9F5Y - chains Q and S of the 51 polymer chains in the assembly; structure by electron microscopy, 2.51 A resolution.

== Chain Q ==
Name: NADH-ubiquinone oxidoreductase chain 1
Source organism: Chlamydomonas reinhardtii
Notes: EC 7.1.1.2
Reference sequence: P11658 (NU1M_CHLRE); residue numbers follow UniProt; this construct covers 1-292
Chain sequence (292 residues; row label = number of the first residue in the row):
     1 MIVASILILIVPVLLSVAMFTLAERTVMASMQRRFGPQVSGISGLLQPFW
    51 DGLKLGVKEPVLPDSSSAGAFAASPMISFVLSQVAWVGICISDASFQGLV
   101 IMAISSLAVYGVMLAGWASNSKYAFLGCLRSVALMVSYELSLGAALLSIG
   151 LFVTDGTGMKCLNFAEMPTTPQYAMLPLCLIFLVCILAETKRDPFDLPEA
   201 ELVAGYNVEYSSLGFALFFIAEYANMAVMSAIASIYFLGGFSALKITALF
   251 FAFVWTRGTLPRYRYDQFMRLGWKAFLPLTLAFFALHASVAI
Disordered / not traced: 199-204
Ligand contacts:
  - phosphatidylcholine (PC7; (7S)-4-hydroxy-N,N,N-trimethyl-9-oxo-7-[(palmitoyloxy)methyl]-3,5,8-trioxa-4-phosphahexacosan-1-aminium 4-oxide): Met1, Ile2, Val3, Leu7
  - phosphatidylethanolamine (PTY), molecule 1: Val100, Ile104, Leu107
  - phosphatidylethanolamine (PTY), molecule 2: Pro177, Leu180, Ile181, Leu183, Val184, Leu187, Pro194, Ala252, Phe253, Thr256, Leu260, Tyr263, Leu271, Ala275, Phe276, Leu279, Phe283
  - phosphatidylethanolamine (PTY), molecule 3: Pro278, Leu281, Ala282
  - UQ5 (2,3-dimethoxy-5-methyl-6-(3,11,15,19-tetramethyl-eicosa-2,6,10,14,18-pentaenyl)-[1,4]benzoquinone): Leu14, Leu15, Ala18, Thr21, Arg25, Pro48, Phe49, Asp51, Gly52, Ala216, Phe219, Ile220, Tyr223, Arg257
What the authors report for this chain:
  - conformationally variable residues (order/disorder transition): Pro198 to Gly205

== Chain S ==
Name: NADH-ubiquinone oxidoreductase chain 3
Source organism: Chlamydomonas reinhardtii
Reference sequence: Q6V502 (Q6V502_CHLRE); residue numbers follow UniProt; this construct covers 1-279
Chain sequence (279 residues; each row starts with the number of its first residue):
     1 MALRSASGLSLGVGRLLPCLNAQLSRELQAFAAPSREEQQGDVSAKSPAQ
    51 LQQYVREHANAATCNKLGLGFAAQLLGTAAQQPSTSAVAAATAAKASCGP
   101 VLPARPTRRPLLPGMHRTPGFALPMQQSVRGYNAWSPAQRYFVEGDHVVT
   151 AEASRTFQFTGLDSGSFYPYVIATVIATAISTVFIVAPLVIAPSRVDLDK
   201 SSAYECGFDAFGEARQTFSVSFYLVSIMYLLFDIEIAYLFPYAMTHASLP
   251 MYWTMNLFLAILVAGFAYEWGMGALEWRE
Disordered / not traced: 1-131, 205-218
Ligand contacts:
  - 1,2-diacyl-glycerol-3-sn-phosphate (3PH): Trp253, Asn256, Leu257, Ala260
  - phosphatidylcholine (PC7; (7S)-4-hydroxy-N,N,N-trimethyl-9-oxo-7-[(palmitoyloxy)methyl]-3,5,8-trioxa-4-phosphahexacosan-1-aminium 4-oxide): Phe157, Tyr168, Ile172, Val175, Ile176, Ala179
  - phosphatidylglycerol (PGT; (1S)-2-{[{[(2R)-2,3-dihydroxypropyl]oxy}(hydroxy)phosphoryl]oxy}-1-[(palmitoyloxy)methyl]ethyl stearate): Leu249, Pro250, Trp253, Thr254, Leu257
  - phosphatidylethanolamine (PTY), molecule 1: Tyr132, Phe167, Tyr168, Tyr170, Val171, Thr174, Val175
  - phosphatidylethanolamine (PTY), molecule 2: Val263, Ala267, Trp270, Gly271

== How chain Q and chain S interact ==
Contacting residue pairs (104):
  Ile2(Q) - Phe157(S)  hydrophobic
  Ile2(Q) - Pro169(S)  hydrophobic
  Val3(Q) - Ile172(S)  hydrophobic
  Val3(Q) - Ile176(S)  hydrophobic
  Ile6(Q) - Pro169(S)
  Ile6(Q) - Ile172(S)  hydrophobic
  Ile6(Q) - Ala173(S)
  Ile6(Q) - Ile176(S)  hydrophobic
  Leu7(Q) - Ile176(S)  hydrophobic
  Ile10(Q) - Ile176(S)  hydrophobic
  Gly56(Q) - Pro188(S)
  Gly56(Q) - Ile191(S)
  Val57(Q) - Ile191(S)
  Val57(Q) - Ala192(S)
  Val57(Q) - Pro193(S)
  Lys58(Q) - Pro188(S)
  Lys58(Q) - Ala192(S)
  Glu59(Q) - Pro193(S)
  Glu59(Q) - Ser194(S)  hydrogen bond
  Glu59(Q) - Arg195(S)  hydrogen bond (side chain-backbone)
  Glu59(Q) - Lys200(S)  salt bridge
  Pro60(Q) - Pro188(S)
  Val61(Q) - Lys200(S)
  Leu62(Q) - Ser201(S)
  Asp64(Q) - Ser201(S)
  Met76(Q) - Ser181(S)
  Met76(Q) - Thr182(S)
  Met76(Q) - Ile185(S)  hydrophobic
  Phe79(Q) - Ala177(S)
  Phe79(Q) - Ile180(S)  hydrophobic
  Phe79(Q) - Ser181(S)
  Val80(Q) - Ala177(S)
  Val80(Q) - Thr178(S)
  Gln83(Q) - Ala177(S)
  Val84(Q) - Thr174(S)
  Val87(Q) - Pro169(S)
  Val87(Q) - Ala173(S)  hydrophobic
  Gly88(Q) - Tyr170(S)
  Ile91(Q) - Phe159(S)
  Ile91(Q) - Pro169(S)
  Ser92(Q) - Tyr170(S)  hydrogen bond
  Asp93(Q) - Phe159(S)
  Asp93(Q) - Gly165(S)  hydrogen bond (side chain-backbone)
  Ala94(Q) - Phe167(S)  hydrophobic
  Leu99(Q) - Phe240(S)  hydrophobic
  Val100(Q) - Phe167(S)  hydrophobic
  Val100(Q) - Tyr170(S)  hydrophobic
  Ser106(Q) - Tyr229(S)
  Met113(Q) - Phe222(S)  hydrophobic
  Asn120(Q) - Ala203(S)
  Tyr123(Q) - Tyr204(S)
  Leu129(Q) - Phe222(S)
  Val132(Q) - Phe222(S)  hydrophobic
  Ala133(Q) - Phe222(S)
  Val136(Q) - Tyr229(S)  hydrophobic
  Ser137(Q) - Val225(S)
  Leu140(Q) - Tyr229(S)  hydrophobic
  Leu140(Q) - Phe232(S)  hydrophobic
  Leu140(Q) - Asp233(S)
  Leu140(Q) - Ile236(S)
  Leu147(Q) - Ile236(S)  hydrophobic
  Leu147(Q) - Leu239(S)  hydrophobic
  Leu147(Q) - Phe240(S)  hydrophobic
  Gly150(Q) - Ala243(S)
  Gly150(Q) - Met244(S)
  Leu151(Q) - Ala243(S)  hydrophobic
  Thr154(Q) - His246(S)
  Gly158(Q) - His246(S)  hydrogen bond (backbone-side chain)
  Lys160(Q) - Ala243(S)
  Lys160(Q) - Met244(S)
  Lys160(Q) - Thr245(S)
  Lys160(Q) - His246(S)
  Cys161(Q) - Met244(S)
  Leu162(Q) - Phe240(S)  hydrophobic
  Glu209(Q) - Tyr204(S)  hydrogen bond (side chain-backbone)
  Leu213(Q) - Phe184(S)
  Leu213(Q) - Pro188(S)  hydrophobic
  Leu217(Q) - Ser181(S)
  Leu217(Q) - Phe184(S)  hydrophobic
  Tyr265(Q) - Ser221(S)
  Asp266(Q) - Trp277(S)
  Met269(Q) - Val225(S)  hydrophobic
  Met269(Q) - Trp277(S)  hydrogen bond (backbone-side chain)
  Arg270(Q) - Leu275(S)
  Arg270(Q) - Glu276(S)
  Arg270(Q) - Trp277(S)
  Arg270(Q) - Arg278(S)
  Trp273(Q) - Met228(S)  hydrophobic
  Trp273(Q) - Phe266(S)
  Trp273(Q) - Trp277(S)
  Lys274(Q) - Trp270(S)
  Lys274(Q) - Leu275(S)
  Lys274(Q) - Glu276(S)  salt bridge
  Pro278(Q) - Phe266(S)  hydrophobic
  Pro278(Q) - Trp270(S)  hydrophobic
  Leu281(Q) - Leu262(S)  hydrophobic
  Phe284(Q) - Leu239(S)  hydrophobic
  Phe284(Q) - Met255(S)  hydrophobic
  Phe284(Q) - Leu259(S)  hydrophobic
  Ala288(Q) - Tyr252(S)
  Ser289(Q) - Tyr252(S)  hydrogen bond
  Ile292(Q) - Ala247(S)
  Ile292(Q) - Leu249(S)  hydrophobic
  Ile292(Q) - Tyr252(S)  hydrophobic
Interface residues without a listed pair, chain Q (72 interface residues in all): Pro63, Ala72, Phe96, Met102, Ile104, Glu139, Gly143, Ala144, Val208, Ser212, Ile220, Leu277, Ala285
Interface residues without a listed pair, chain S (59 interface residues in all): Ser164, Ser166, Leu189, Ser202, Tyr242, Ser248

== In short ==
Chain Q and chain S form an interface of 72 and 59 residues respectively, with 8 hydrogen bonds and 2 salt
bridges. Polar contacts include Glu59(Q)-Lys200(S), Lys274(Q)-Glu276(S) and Glu59(Q)-Ser194(S). 2
phosphatidylethanolamine molecules and one phosphatidylcholine molecule are bound between chain Q and chain S.
From the paper: conformational variability at Pro198(Q).
Here chain Q is NADH-ubiquinone oxidoreductase chain 1 and chain S is NADH-ubiquinone oxidoreductase chain 3,
both from Chlamydomonas reinhardtii. Entry 9F5Y (Structure of the Chlamydomonas reinhardtii respiratory
complex I from respiratory supercomplex) was determined by electron microscopy (same publication as 9F5X,
9F5Z, 9F60, 9F61 and 9F62).
